PDB entry 6LE9 | X-ray diffraction, 2.60 A resolution | chains G and J of the 10 polymer chains in the assembly

# Chain G
Protein: Histone H2A type 1-B/E
Organism: Homo sapiens
Reference sequence: P04908 (H2A1B_HUMAN); residues 14-118 here correspond to UniProt positions 15-119 (UniProt number = residue number + 1)
Chain sequence (105 residues; each row starts with the number of its first residue):
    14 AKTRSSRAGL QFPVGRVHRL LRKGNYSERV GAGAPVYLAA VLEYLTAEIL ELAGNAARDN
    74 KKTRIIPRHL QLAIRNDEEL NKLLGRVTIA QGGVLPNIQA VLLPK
UniProt features mapped onto this chain:
  - modified residue: Lys36 (N6-(2-hydroxyisobutyryl)lysine), Lys74 (N6-(2-hydroxyisobutyryl)lysine), Lys75 (N6-(2-hydroxyisobutyryl)lysine), Lys95 (N6-(2-hydroxyisobutyryl)lysine), Gln104 (N5-methylglutamine), Lys118 (N6-(2-hydroxyisobutyryl)lysine)
  - cross-link: Lys15 (Glycyl lysine isopeptide (Lys-Gly) (interchain with G-Cter in ubiquitin))

# Chain J
Molecule: Human Telomeric DNA
Organism: Homo sapiens
Sequence (145 nucleotides; numbered -72 to 72; the number before each row is that of its first residue; numbers below 1 keep their minus sign (DA-72 is residue -72)):
   -72 ATCTTAGGGT TAGGGTTAGG GTTAGGGTTA GGGTTAGGGT TAGGGTTAGG GTTAGGGTTA
   -12 GGGTTAGGGT TAGGGTTAGG GTTAGGGTTA GGGTTAGGGT TAGGGTTAGG GTTAGGGTTA
    48 GGGTTAGGGT TAGGGTTAGG GTGAT
Ion coordination: Mn2+ near DG6 (its only coordinating residue here)

# Chain G / chain J interface
Pairs across the interface - 10 pairs, chain G then chain J:
  Lys15(G) with DA-43(J), phosphate contact; DG-42(J), phosphate contact
  Arg17(G) with DA-43(J), salt bridge to the phosphate
  Arg20(G) with DG-42(J), salt bridge to the phosphate
  Gly28(G) with DT-44(J), phosphate contact; DA-43(J), phosphate contact
  Arg29(G) with DT-44(J), phosphate contact
  Arg32(G) with DT-44(J), salt bridge to the phosphate
  Arg77(G) with DG-54(J), sugar contact; DG-53(J), salt bridge to the phosphate
Other interface residues (no listed pair), chain G (10 interface residues in all): Thr16, Glu41, Arg42
Other interface residues (no listed pair), chain J (6 interface residues in all): DG-35

# In short
Chain G and chain J form an interface of 10 and 6 residues respectively, with 4 salt bridges. Polar pairs
include Arg17(G)-DA-43(J), Arg20(G)-DG-42(J) and Arg32(G)-DT-44(J).
Here chain G is Histone H2A type 1-B/E and chain J is Human Telomeric DNA, both from Homo sapiens. Entry 6LE9
(The Human Telomeric Nucleosome Displays Distinct Structural and Dynamic Properties) was determined by X-ray
diffraction (same publication as 6KE9 and 6L9H).
